PDB entry 7DY6 | electron microscopy, 3.68 A resolution | chains D and F of the 11 polymer chains in the assembly

# Chain D
Molecule: DNA-directed RNA polymerase subunit beta'
From: Escherichia coli (strain K12)
Notes: EC 2.7.7.6
UniProt: P0A8T7 (RPOC_ECOLI); residues 1-1407 here = UniProt positions 1-1407
Chain sequence (1407 residues; each row starts with the number of its first residue):
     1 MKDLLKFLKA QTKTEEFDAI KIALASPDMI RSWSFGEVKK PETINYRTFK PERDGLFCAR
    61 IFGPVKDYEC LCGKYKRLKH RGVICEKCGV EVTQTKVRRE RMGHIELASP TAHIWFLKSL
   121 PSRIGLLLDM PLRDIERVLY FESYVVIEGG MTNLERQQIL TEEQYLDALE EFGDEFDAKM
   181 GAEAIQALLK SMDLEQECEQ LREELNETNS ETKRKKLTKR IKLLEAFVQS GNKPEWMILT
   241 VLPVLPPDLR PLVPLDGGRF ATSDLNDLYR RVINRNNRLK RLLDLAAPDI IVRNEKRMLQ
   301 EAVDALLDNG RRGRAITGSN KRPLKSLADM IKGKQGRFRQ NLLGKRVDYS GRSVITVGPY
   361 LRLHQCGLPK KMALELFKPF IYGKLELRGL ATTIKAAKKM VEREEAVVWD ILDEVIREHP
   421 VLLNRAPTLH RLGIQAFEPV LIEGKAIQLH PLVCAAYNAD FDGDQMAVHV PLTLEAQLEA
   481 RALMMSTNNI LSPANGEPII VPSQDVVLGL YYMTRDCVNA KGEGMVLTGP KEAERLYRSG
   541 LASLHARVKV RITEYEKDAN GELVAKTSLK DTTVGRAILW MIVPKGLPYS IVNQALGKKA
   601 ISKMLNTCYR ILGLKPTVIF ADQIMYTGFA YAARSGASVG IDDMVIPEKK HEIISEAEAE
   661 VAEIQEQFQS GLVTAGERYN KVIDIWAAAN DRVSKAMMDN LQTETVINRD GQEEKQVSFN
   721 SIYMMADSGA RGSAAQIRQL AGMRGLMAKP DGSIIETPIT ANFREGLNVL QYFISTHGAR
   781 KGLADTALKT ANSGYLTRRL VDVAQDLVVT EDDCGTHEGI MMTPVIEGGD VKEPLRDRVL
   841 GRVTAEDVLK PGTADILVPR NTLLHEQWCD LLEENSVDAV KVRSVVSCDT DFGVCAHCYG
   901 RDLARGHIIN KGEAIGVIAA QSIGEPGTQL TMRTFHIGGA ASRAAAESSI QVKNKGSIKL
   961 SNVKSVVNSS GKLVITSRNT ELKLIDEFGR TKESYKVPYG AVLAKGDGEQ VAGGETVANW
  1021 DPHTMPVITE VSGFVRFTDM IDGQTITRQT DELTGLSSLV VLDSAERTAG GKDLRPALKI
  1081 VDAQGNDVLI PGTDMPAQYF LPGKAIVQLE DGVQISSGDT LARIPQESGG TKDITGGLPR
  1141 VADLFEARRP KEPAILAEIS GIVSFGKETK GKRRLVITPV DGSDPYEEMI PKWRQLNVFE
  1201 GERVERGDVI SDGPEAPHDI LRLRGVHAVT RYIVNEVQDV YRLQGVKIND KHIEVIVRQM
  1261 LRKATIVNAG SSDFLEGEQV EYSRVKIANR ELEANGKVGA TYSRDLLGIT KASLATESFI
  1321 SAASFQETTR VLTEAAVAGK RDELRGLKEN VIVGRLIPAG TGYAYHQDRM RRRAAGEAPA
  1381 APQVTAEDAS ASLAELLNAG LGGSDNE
Disordered / not traced: 1, 342-344, 933-943, 1181-1184, 1298-1299, 1377-1407
Bound ions: Zn2+ site 1: C70, C72, C85, C88; Mg2+: D460, D464; Zn2+ site 2: C888, C895, C898
Curated features (UniProtKB/Swiss-Prot):
  - binding site (Zn(2+)): C70, C72, C85, C88, C814, C888, C895, C898
  - binding site (Mg(2+)): D460, D462, D464
  - modified residue: K983 (N6-acetyllysine)
  - mutagenesis: Q504 (Q504P: Resistant to antibiotics salinamide A and B), N690 (N690D: Resistant to antibiotics salinamide A and B), M697 (M697V: Resistant to antibiotics salinamide A and B), A735 (A735T: Resistant to antibiotics salinamide A and B), R738 (R738C/H/P/S: Resistant to antibiotics salinamide A and B), A748 (A748E: Resistant to antibiotics salinamide A and B), P758 (P758S/T: Resistant to antibiotics salinamide A and B), F763 (F763C: Resistant to antibiotics salinamide A and B), S775 (S775A: Resistant to antibiotics salinamide A and B), A779 (A779T/V: Resistant to antibiotics salinamide A and B), R780 (R780C: Resistant to antibiotics salinamide A and B), G782 (G782A/C: Resistant to antibiotics salinamide A and B), 1 further mutagenesis entry in UniProt

# Chain F
Molecule: RNA polymerase sigma factor RpoD
From: Escherichia coli (strain K12)
UniProt: P00579 (RPOD_ECOLI); residues 1-613 here = UniProt positions 1-613
Chain sequence (613 residues; each row starts with the number of its first residue):
     1 MEQNPQSQLK LLVTRGKEQG YLTYAEVNDH LPEDIVDSDQ IEDIIQMIND MGIQVMEEAP
    61 DADDLMLAEN TADEDAAEAA AQVLSSVESE IGRTTDPVRM YMREMGTVEL LTREGEIDIA
   121 KRIEDGINQV QCSVAEYPEA ITYLLEQYDR VEAEEARLSD LITGFVDPNA EEDLAPTATH
   181 VGSELSQEDL DDDEDEDEED GDDDSADDDN SIDPELAREK FAELRAQYVV TRDTIKAKGR
   241 SHATAQEEIL KLSEVFKQFR LVPKQFDYLV NSMRVMMDRV RTQERLIMKL CVEQCKMPKK
   301 NFITLFTGNE TSDTWFNAAI AMNKPWSEKL HDVSEEVHRA LQKLQQIEEE TGLTIEQVKD
   361 INRRMSIGEA KARRAKKEMV EANLRLVISI AKKYTNRGLQ FLDLIQEGNI GLMKAVDKFE
   421 YRRGYKFSTY ATWWIRQAIT RSIADQARTI RIPVHMIETI NKLNRISRQM LQEMGREPTP
   481 EELAERMLMP EDKIRKVLKI AKEPISMETP IGDDEDSHLG DFIEDTTLEL PLDSATTESL
   541 RAATHDVLAG LTAREAKVLR MRFGIDMNTD YTLEEVGKQF DVTRERIRQI EAKALRKLRH
   601 PSRSEVLRSF LDD
Disordered / not traced: 1-89, 168-212, 237-242, 613
Curated features (UniProtKB/Swiss-Prot):
  - DNA-binding region: L573 to A592 (H-T-H motif)
  - region: R584 to R599 (Interaction with anti-sigma factors)
  - motif: D403 to Q406 (Interaction with polymerase core subunit RpoC)
  - site: R562 (Interaction with anti-sigma factors)
  - mutagenesis: A553 (A553D: Disrupts the interaction with Escherichia phage lambda antitermination protein Q), R596 (R596D/E: 2-fold reduction in activation of class II Crp-dependent promoters)

# Interface between chain D and chain F
Residue-residue contacts - 67 pairs, chain D then chain F:
  T43(D) - T449(F)  hydrogen bond (side chain-backbone)
  I44(D) - I450(F)  hydrophobic
  Y46(D) - I450(F)  hydrophobic
  Y46(D) - R451(F)
  Y46(D) - P453(F)
  Y46(D) - I500(F)  hydrophobic
  R77(D) - T569(F)  hydrogen bond
  R77(D) - D570(F)  salt bridge
  K79(D) - T569(F)
  R133(D) - I91(F)
  R133(D) - R93(F)
  Y140(D) - M100(F)  hydrophobic
  E142(D) - I91(F)
  E142(D) - M100(F)
  E142(D) - R103(F)  salt bridge
  V253(D) - I523(F)  hydrophobic
  R259(D) - K502(F)
  R259(D) - E503(F)  hydrogen bond (side chain-backbone)
  R259(D) - I505(F)
  F260(D) - I450(F)  hydrophobic
  F260(D) - P504(F)
  F260(D) - I505(F)  hydrogen bond (backbone-backbone)
  A261(D) - I505(F)
  A261(D) - M507(F)
  T262(D) - I505(F)  hydrogen bond (backbone-backbone)
  T262(D) - S506(F)
  T262(D) - M507(F)  hydrogen bond (backbone-backbone)
  D264(D) - S506(F)
  D264(D) - E508(F)
  R270(D) - R448(F)
  R270(D) - T449(F)
  N274(D) - Q446(F)
  R275(D) - Q400(F)
  R275(D) - D403(F)  salt bridge
  R278(D) - D403(F)  salt bridge
  R278(D) - E407(F)  salt bridge
  R278(D) - Q446(F)
  R281(D) - I410(F)
  L282(D) - I410(F)  hydrophobic
  L285(D) - M413(F)  hydrophobic
  A286(D) - R373(F)
  A287(D) - M413(F)  hydrophobic
  P288(D) - K377(F)
  D289(D) - K377(F)  salt bridge
  I290(D) - E104(F)
  I290(D) - E381(F)
  I291(D) - V380(F)  hydrophobic
  I291(D) - Q406(F)
  I291(D) - N409(F)
  I291(D) - M413(F)  hydrophobic
  N294(D) - Y101(F)
  N294(D) - Q406(F)
  E295(D) - Q406(F)
  R297(D) - M100(F)
  R297(D) - E104(F)  salt bridge
  M298(D) - L402(F)
  M298(D) - Q406(F)
  S319(D) - E503(F)  hydrogen bond
  R322(D) - P510(F)
  K325(D) - E508(F)  salt bridge
  T392(D) - S609(F)
  T393(D) - S609(F)
  T393(D) - F610(F)
  I394(D) - L532(F)  hydrophobic
  I394(D) - T536(F)
  K395(D) - T536(F)
  K398(D) - L532(F)
Interface residues without a listed pair, chain D (50 interface residues in all): E42, R47, L78, R137, P251, L252, L255, S263, D267, R271, N320
Interface residues without a listed pair, chain F (52 interface residues in all): T94, T95, P97, L384, A447, I452, M456, K496, T509, H518, A535, S539

# Summary
50 residues of chain D and 52 residues of chain F are in contact; the contacts include 7 hydrogen bonds and 8
salt bridges. Polar pairs include R77(D)-D570(F), E142(D)-R103(F) and R275(D)-D403(F).
Chain D is DNA-directed RNA polymerase subunit beta' and chain F is RNA polymerase sigma factor RpoD, both
from Escherichia coli (strain K12); the structure, A refined cryo-EM structure of an Escherichia coli
RNAP-promoter open complex (RPo) with SspA, was determined by electron microscopy.
